1GP2 - chains B and G of the 3 polymer chains in the assembly; structure by X-ray diffraction, 2.30 A resolution.

Chain B:
Molecule: G protein gi beta 1
From: Bos taurus
Notes: fragment: beta 1
UniProtKB: P62871 (GBB1_BOVIN); aligned to UniProt positions 1-340 over residues 1-340 (the alignment contains insertions or deletions, so no single offset holds)
Amino-acid sequence (340 residues; row label = number of the first residue in the row):
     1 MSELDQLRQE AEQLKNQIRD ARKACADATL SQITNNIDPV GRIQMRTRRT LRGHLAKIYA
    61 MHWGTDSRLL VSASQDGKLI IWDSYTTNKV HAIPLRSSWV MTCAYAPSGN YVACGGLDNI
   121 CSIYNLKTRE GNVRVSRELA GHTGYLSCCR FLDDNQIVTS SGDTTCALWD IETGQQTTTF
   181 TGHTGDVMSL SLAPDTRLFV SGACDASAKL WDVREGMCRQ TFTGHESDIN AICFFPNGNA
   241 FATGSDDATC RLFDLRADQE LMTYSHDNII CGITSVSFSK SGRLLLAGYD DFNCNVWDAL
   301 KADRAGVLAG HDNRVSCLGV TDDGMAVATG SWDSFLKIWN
Not modelled in the structure: 1
Curated features (UniProtKB/Swiss-Prot):
  - modified residue: Ser2 (N-acetylserine), His266 (Phosphohistidine)

Chain G:
Molecule: G protein gi gamma 2
From: Bos taurus
Notes: fragment: gamma 2; engineered mutation(s): CHAIN G, C68S
UniProtKB: P63212 (GBG2_BOVIN); residues 2-71 here correspond to UniProt positions 1-70 (UniProt number = residue number - 1)
Amino-acid sequence (71 residues; row label = number of the first residue in the row):
     1 MASNNTASIA QARKLVEQLK MEANIDRIKV SKAAADLMAY CEAHAKEDPL LTPVPASENP
    61 FREKKFFSAI L
Not modelled in the structure: 1-7, 62-71

Interface between chain B and chain G:
Residue-residue contacts (90):
  Leu4(B) with Ser8(G); Ile9(G), hydrophobic
  Leu7(B) with Ile9(G), hydrophobic; Ala12(G), hydrophobic; Arg13(G); Val16(G)
  Glu10(B) with Val16(G); Lys20(G)
  Ala11(B) with Leu15(G), hydrophobic; Val16(G), hydrophobic; Leu19(G)
  Leu14(B) with Val16(G); Leu19(G), hydrophobic; Lys20(G); Ala23(G), hydrophobic
  Ile18(B) with Leu19(G); Glu22(G); Ala23(G), hydrophobic; Arg27(G), hydrogen bond (backbone-side chain)
  Ala21(B) with Arg27(G)
  Arg22(B) with Glu22(G), salt bridge; Arg27(G)
  Cys25(B) with Arg27(G); Ile28(G); Lys29(G); Val30(G), hydrogen bond (backbone-backbone)
  Ala26(B) with Val30(G), hydrophobic
  Asp27(B) with Lys29(G); Val30(G), hydrogen bond (side chain-backbone); Ser31(G), hydrogen bond
  Ala28(B) with Val30(G); Ser31(G)
  Leu30(B) with Val30(G); Ala34(G), hydrophobic
  Ile33(B) with Ala34(G), hydrophobic; Ala35(G); Met38(G)
  Ile37(B) with Met38(G), hydrophobic; Glu42(G)
  Val40(B) with Leu51(G), hydrophobic
  Arg48(B) with Phe61(G)
  Arg49(B) with Phe61(G)
  Ser84(B) with Phe61(G)
  Tyr85(B) with Pro60(G); Phe61(G), hydrophobic
  Cys218(B) with Gln18(G), hydrogen bond (backbone-side chain)
  Arg219(B) with Glu22(G)
  Gln220(B) with Glu22(G); Ile25(G)
  Thr221(B) with Glu22(G), hydrogen bond (backbone-side chain)
  Phe235(B) with Leu37(G), hydrophobic; Cys41(G), hydrophobic
  Asn237(B) with Leu37(G); Tyr40(G)
  Asp254(B) with Ala33(G); Leu37(G)
  Arg256(B) with Asp26(G); Arg27(G); Ile28(G), hydrogen bond (backbone-backbone); Asp36(G), salt bridge
  Ala257(B) with Arg27(G); Ile28(G); Ala33(G), hydrophobic
  Asp258(B) with Glu22(G); Arg27(G), salt bridge
  Leu261(B) with Val30(G), hydrophobic; Leu37(G), hydrophobic
  Ser279(B) with Asp48(G), hydrogen bond
  Lys280(B) with Glu47(G); Asp48(G), hydrogen bond (backbone-side chain)
  Ser281(B) with Tyr40(G); Asp48(G), hydrogen bond; Leu51(G)
  Gly282(B) with Cys41(G)
  Arg283(B) with Leu51(G)
  Leu284(B) with Leu50(G); Leu51(G), hydrophobic
  Leu300(B) with Met38(G), hydrophobic; Cys41(G), hydrophobic
  Asp323(B) with Pro49(G)
  Gly324(B) with Pro49(G); Leu50(G)
  Met325(B) with Pro49(G), hydrophobic; Leu50(G); Asn59(G); Pro60(G), hydrophobic
  Ala326(B) with Phe61(G), hydrophobic
  Val327(B) with Leu50(G), hydrophobic
  Ile338(B) with Phe61(G), hydrophobic
  Asn340(B) with Phe61(G)
Other interface residues (no listed pair), chain B (57 interface residues in all): Lys15, Thr29, Thr34, Ile43, Met45, Trp63, Met217, Pro236, Ala240, Leu252, Gln259, Val320
Other interface residues (no listed pair), chain G (39 interface residues in all): Met21, His44, Ala45, Pro53

In short:
Chain B and chain G form an interface of 57 and 39 residues respectively; the contacts include 10 hydrogen
bonds and 3 salt bridges. Among the polar pairs are Arg22(B)-Glu22(G), Arg256(B)-Asp36(G) and
Asp258(B)-Arg27(G).
Here chain B is G protein gi beta 1 and chain G is G protein gi gamma 2, both from Bos taurus. Entry 1GP2 (G
protein heterotrimer gi_alpha_1 BETA_1 GAMMA_2 with GDP bound) was determined by X-ray diffraction, deposited
together with 1GG2.
